Entry 7T2B (X-ray diffraction, 2.80 A resolution); this record covers chains A and C of the 5 polymer chains in the assembly.

Chain A:
Molecule: HLA class II histocompatibility antigen, DP alpha 1 chain
From: Homo sapiens
Reference sequence: P20036 (DPA1_HUMAN); residues 1-181 here correspond to UniProt positions 32-212 (UniProt number = residue number + 31)
Sequence (181 residues; row label = number of the first residue in the row):
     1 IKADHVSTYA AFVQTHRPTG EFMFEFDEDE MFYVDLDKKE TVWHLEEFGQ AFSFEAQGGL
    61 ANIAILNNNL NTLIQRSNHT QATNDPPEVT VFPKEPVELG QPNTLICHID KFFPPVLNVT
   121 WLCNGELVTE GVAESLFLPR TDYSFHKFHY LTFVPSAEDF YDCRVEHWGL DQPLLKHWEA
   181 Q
Unresolved in the structure: 181
Disulfides: Cys107-Cys163
Covalently attached groups: N-acetylglucosamine (NAG) linked to Asn78, Asn118
Curated features (UniProtKB/Swiss-Prot):
  - region: Glu179 to Gln181 (Connecting peptide)
  - glycosylation (N-linked (GlcNAc...) asparagine): Asn78, Asn118

Chain C:
Molecule: Pneumolysin-derived peptide
From: Streptococcus pneumoniae
Reference sequence: Q04IN8 (TACY_STRP2); residues -1 to 11 here correspond to UniProt positions 429-441 (UniProt number = residue number + 430)
Sequence (15 residues; numbered -3 to 11; the number before each row is that of its first residue; numbers below 1 keep their minus sign (Gly-3 is residue -3)):
    -3 GATGLAWEWW RTVYE
Unresolved in the structure: -3
Differences from the reference sequence: cloning artifact (-3 to -2)

How chain A and chain C interact:
Residue-residue contacts (27):
  Tyr9(A) - Ala2(C)  hydrogen bond (side chain-backbone)
  Tyr9(A) - Trp6(C)
  Ala11(A) - Trp6(C)  hydrophobic
  Phe22(A) - Trp6(C)  hydrophobic
  Phe32(A) - Leu1(C)  hydrophobic
  Gln50(A) - Ala-2(C)
  Ala51(A) - Ala-2(C)
  Ala51(A) - Thr-1(C)
  Phe52(A) - Thr-1(C)
  Ser53(A) - Thr-1(C)  hydrogen bond (backbone-backbone)
  Ser53(A) - Gly0(C)
  Ser53(A) - Leu1(C)  hydrogen bond (backbone-backbone)
  Phe54(A) - Trp3(C)  hydrophobic
  Glu55(A) - Trp3(C)
  Gln57(A) - Trp5(C)
  Gly58(A) - Trp3(C)
  Ala61(A) - Trp5(C)  hydrophobic
  Asn62(A) - Trp3(C)
  Asn62(A) - Glu4(C)  hydrogen bond (side chain-backbone)
  Asn62(A) - Trp5(C)
  Asn62(A) - Trp6(C)  hydrogen bond (side chain-backbone)
  Ile65(A) - Trp6(C)
  Asn69(A) - Arg7(C)  hydrogen bond (side chain-backbone)
  Asn69(A) - Thr8(C)
  Asn69(A) - Val9(C)  hydrogen bond (side chain-backbone)
  Thr72(A) - Glu11(C)
  Leu73(A) - Val9(C)  hydrophobic
Also at the interface, not in a pair above, chain A (20 interface residues in all): Trp43, Leu66

Overview:
20 residues of chain A face 13 of chain C across their interface; the contacts include 7 hydrogen bonds. Polar
pairs include Tyr9(A)-Ala2(C), Asn62(A)-Glu4(C) and Asn62(A)-Trp6(C). Covalently linked N-acetylglucosamine:
at Asn78(A) and Asn118(A).
Here chain A is HLA class II histocompatibility antigen, DP alpha 1 chain (Homo sapiens) and chain C is
Pneumolysin-derived peptide (Streptococcus pneumoniae). Entry 7T2B (Crystal structure of the 5F TCR in complex
with HLA-DP4-Ply) was determined by X-ray diffraction together with 7T2A, 7T2C and 7T2D from the same study.
